7W0B - chains A and B; structure by electron microscopy, 3.33 A resolution.

== Chain A ==
Protein: Dicer-2, isoform A
Source organism: Drosophila melanogaster
Notes: EC 3.1.21.1, 3.1.26.-, 3.1.26.3, 3.6.1.3
UniProt: A1ZAW0 (A1ZAW0_DROME); residue numbers follow UniProt; this construct covers 1-1722
Chain sequence (1722 residues; numbered 1 to 1722; the number before each row is that of its first residue):
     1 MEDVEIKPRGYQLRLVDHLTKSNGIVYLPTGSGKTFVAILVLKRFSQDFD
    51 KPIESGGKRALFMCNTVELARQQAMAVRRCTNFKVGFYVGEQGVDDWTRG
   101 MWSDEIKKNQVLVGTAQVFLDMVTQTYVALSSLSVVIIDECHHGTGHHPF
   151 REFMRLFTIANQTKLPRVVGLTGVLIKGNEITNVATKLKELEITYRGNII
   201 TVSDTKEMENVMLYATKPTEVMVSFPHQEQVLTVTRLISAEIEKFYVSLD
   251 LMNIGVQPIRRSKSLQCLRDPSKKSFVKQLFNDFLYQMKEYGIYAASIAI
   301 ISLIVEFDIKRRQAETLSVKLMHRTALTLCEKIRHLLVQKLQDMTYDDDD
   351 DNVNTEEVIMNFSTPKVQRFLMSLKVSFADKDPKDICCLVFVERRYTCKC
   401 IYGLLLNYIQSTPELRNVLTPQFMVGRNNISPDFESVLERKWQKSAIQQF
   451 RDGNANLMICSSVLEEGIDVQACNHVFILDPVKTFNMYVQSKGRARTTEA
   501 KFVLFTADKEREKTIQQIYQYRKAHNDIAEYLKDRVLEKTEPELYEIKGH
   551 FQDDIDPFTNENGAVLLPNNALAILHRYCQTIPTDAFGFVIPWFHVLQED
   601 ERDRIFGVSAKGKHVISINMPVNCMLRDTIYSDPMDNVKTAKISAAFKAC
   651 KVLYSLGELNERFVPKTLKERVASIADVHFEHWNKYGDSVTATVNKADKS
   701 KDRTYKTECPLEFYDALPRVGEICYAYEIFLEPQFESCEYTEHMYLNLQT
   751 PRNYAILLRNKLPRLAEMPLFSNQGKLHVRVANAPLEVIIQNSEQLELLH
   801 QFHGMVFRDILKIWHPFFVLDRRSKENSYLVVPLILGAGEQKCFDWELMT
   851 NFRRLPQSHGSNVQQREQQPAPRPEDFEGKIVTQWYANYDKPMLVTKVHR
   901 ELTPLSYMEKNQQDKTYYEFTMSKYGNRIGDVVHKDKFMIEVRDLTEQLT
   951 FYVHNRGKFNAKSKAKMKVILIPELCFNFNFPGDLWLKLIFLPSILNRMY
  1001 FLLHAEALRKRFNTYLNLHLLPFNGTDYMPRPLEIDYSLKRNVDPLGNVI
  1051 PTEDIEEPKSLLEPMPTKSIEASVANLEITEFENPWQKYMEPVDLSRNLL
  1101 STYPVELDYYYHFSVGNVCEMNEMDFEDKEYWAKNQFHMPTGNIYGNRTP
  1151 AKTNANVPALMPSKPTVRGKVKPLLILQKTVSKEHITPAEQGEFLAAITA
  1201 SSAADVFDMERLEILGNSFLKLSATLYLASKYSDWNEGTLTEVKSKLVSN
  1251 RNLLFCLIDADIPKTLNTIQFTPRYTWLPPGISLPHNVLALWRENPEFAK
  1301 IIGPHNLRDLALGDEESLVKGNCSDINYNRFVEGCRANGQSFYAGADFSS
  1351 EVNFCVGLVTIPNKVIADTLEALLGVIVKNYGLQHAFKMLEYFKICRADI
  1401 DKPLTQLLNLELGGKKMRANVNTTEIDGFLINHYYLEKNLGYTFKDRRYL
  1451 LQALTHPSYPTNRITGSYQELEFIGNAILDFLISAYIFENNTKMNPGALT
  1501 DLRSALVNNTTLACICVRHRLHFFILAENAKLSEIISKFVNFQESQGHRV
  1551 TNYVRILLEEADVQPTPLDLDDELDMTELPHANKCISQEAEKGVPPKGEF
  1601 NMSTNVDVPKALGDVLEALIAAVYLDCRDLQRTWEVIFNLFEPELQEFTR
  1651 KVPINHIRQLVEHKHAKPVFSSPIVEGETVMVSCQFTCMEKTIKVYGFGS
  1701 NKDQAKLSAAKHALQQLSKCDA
Not modelled in the structure: 1043-1119, 1150-1168, 1564-1603
Construct notes: engineered mutation Asn-1217 (Asp in A1ZAW0), Asn-1476 (Asp in A1ZAW0)
What the authors report for this chain:
  - mutagenesis - D1217N/D1476N: abolished catalytic activity

== Chain B ==
Protein: Loquacious, isoform D
Source organism: Drosophila melanogaster
UniProt: M9MRT5 (M9MRT5_DROME); residue numbers follow UniProt; this construct covers 1-359
Chain sequence (359 residues; each row starts with the number of its first residue):
     1 MDQENFHGSSLPQQLQNLHIQPQQASPNPVQTGFAPRRHYNNLVGLGNGN
    51 AVSGSPVKGAPLGQRHVKLKKEKISAQVAQLSQPGQLQLSDVGDPALAGG
   101 SGLQGGVGLMGVILPSDEALKFVSETDANGLAMKTPVSILQELLSRRGIT
   151 PGYELVQIEGAIHEPTFRFRVSFKDKDTPFTAMGAGRSKKEAKHAAARAL
   201 IDKLIGAQLPESPSSSAGPSVTGLTVAGSGGDGNANATGGGDASDKTVGN
   251 PIGWLQEMCMQRRWPPPSYETETEVGLPHERLFTIACSILNYREMGKGKS
   301 KKIAKRLAAHRMWMRLQETPIDSGKISDSICGELEGEVSIIQDIDRYEQV
   351 SKDFEFIKI
Not modelled in the structure: 1-343

== Interface between chain A and chain B ==
Contacting residue pairs (43):
  Thr-219(A) with Lys-358(B), hydrogen bond
  Glu-220(A) with Lys-358(B), hydrogen bond (backbone-side chain); Ile-359(B)
  Val-221(A) with Phe-356(B); Ile-357(B); Lys-358(B)
  Met-222(A) with Phe-356(B); Ile-357(B), hydrogen bond (backbone-backbone); Ile-359(B), hydrophobic
  Val-223(A) with Glu-355(B); Phe-356(B), hydrophobic
  Ser-224(A) with Glu-355(B)
  Pro-226(A) with Glu-348(B)
  His-227(A) with Glu-348(B)
  Gln-228(A) with Glu-348(B)
  Gln-230(A) with Tyr-347(B)
  Val-231(A) with Ile-344(B), hydrogen bond (backbone-backbone)
  Leu-232(A) with Ile-344(B)
  Met-344(A) with Asp-345(B); Arg-346(B), hydrogen bond
  Asn-361(A) with Asp-345(B); Arg-346(B); Tyr-347(B); Gln-349(B)
  Phe-362(A) with Asp-345(B); Tyr-347(B), hydrogen bond (backbone-side chain)
  Ser-363(A) with Tyr-347(B)
  Thr-364(A) with Tyr-347(B)
  Pro-365(A) with Tyr-347(B)
  Gln-368(A) with Arg-346(B); Tyr-347(B); Glu-348(B)
  Arg-369(A) with Val-350(B); Ser-351(B); Phe-354(B)
  Met-372(A) with Ser-351(B); Phe-354(B), hydrophobic
  Ser-373(A) with Phe-356(B)
  Lys-501(A) with Phe-356(B)
  Arg-511(A) with Ile-357(B); Lys-358(B)
  Ile-515(A) with Ile-359(B)
  Ile-518(A) with Ile-359(B), hydrophobic
Also at the interface, not in a pair above, chain A (29 interface residues in all): Val-376, Tyr-519, Arg-522
The authors on this interface:
  - hot spots on chain B (mutagenesis) - Y347A, F356D, I359D: decreased binding to Dicer-2, isoform A (chain A)

== Overview ==
Chain A and chain B form an interface of 29 and 14 residues respectively, with 6 hydrogen bonds. Polar pairs
include Thr-219(A)/Lys-358(B), Glu-220(A)/Lys-358(B) and Met-344(A)/Arg-346(B). The paper reports that Y347A,
F356D and I359D of chain B reduce binding to Dicer-2, isoform A (chain A); D1217N/D1476N of chain A abolish
catalytic activity.
Here chain A is Dicer-2, isoform A and chain B is Loquacious, isoform D, both from Drosophila melanogaster.
Entry 7W0B (Dicer2-LoqsPD complex at apo status) was determined by electron microscopy (same publication as
7W0A, 7W0C, 7W0D, 7W0E and 7W0F).
